PDB entry 9DP3 | X-ray diffraction, 2.10 A resolution | chains A and F of the 4 polymer chains in the assembly

[Chain A]
Protein: DNA repair nuclease/redox regulator APEX1, mitochondrial
Source organism: Homo sapiens
UniProtKB: P27695 (APEX1_HUMAN); residue numbers follow UniProt; this construct covers 43-318
Amino-acid sequence (276 residues; numbered 43 to 318; the number before each row is that of its first residue):
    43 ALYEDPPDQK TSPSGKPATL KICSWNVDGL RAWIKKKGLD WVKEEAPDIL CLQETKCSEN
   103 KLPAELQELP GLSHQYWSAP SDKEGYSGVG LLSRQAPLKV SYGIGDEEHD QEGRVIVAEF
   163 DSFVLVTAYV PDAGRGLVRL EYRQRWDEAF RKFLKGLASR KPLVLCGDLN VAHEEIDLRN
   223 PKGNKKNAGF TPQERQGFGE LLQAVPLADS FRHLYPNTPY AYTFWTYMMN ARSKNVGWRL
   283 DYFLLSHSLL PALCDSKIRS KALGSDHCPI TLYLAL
Sequence notes: engineered mutation Ala138 (Cys in P27695), Asp174 (Asn in P27695)
From the paper describing this entry:
  - mutagenesis - N174D (330,000-fold): decreased catalytic activity with the 11-nt DNA strand
  - mutagenesis - N174D (10-fold): decreased binding to the 11-nt DNA strand
  - conformationally variable residues (side-chain flip): Asn212

[Chain F]
Molecule: 21-nt DNA strand
Sequence (21 nucleotides; each row starts with the number of its first residue):
     1 GGATCCGTCG GGCGCATCAG C

[How chain A and chain F interact]
Pairs across the interface (22; chain A residue first):
  Asp70(A) - DG14(F)  sugar contact
  Gly71(A) - DG14(F)  phosphate contact
  Gly71(A) - DC15(F)  phosphate contact
  Leu72(A) - DC15(F)  phosphate contact
  Arg73(A) - DC15(F)  hydrogen bond to the phosphate
  Arg73(A) - DA16(F)  salt bridge to the phosphate
  Ala74(A) - DG14(F)  sugar contact
  Ala74(A) - DC15(F)  hydrogen bond to the phosphate
  Lys78(A) - DC13(F)  phosphate contact
  Lys78(A) - DG14(F)  salt bridge to the phosphate
  Lys98(A) - DG14(F)  base contact
  Lys98(A) - DC15(F)  sugar contact
  Lys103(A) - DA16(F)  salt bridge to the phosphate
  Glu126(A) - DA16(F)  phosphate contact
  Gly127(A) - DC15(F)  phosphate contact
  Gly127(A) - DA16(F)  sugar contact
  Arg177(A) - DG11(F)  base contact
  Lys228(A) - DG7(F)  salt bridge to the phosphate
  Tyr269(A) - DG12(F)  sugar contact
  Tyr269(A) - DC13(F)  sugar contact
  Met270(A) - DG11(F)  base contact
  Met270(A) - DG12(F)  sugar contact
Other interface residues (no listed pair), chain A (15 interface residues in all): Asp308
Other interface residues (no listed pair), chain F (9 interface residues in all): DC6, DG10

[In short]
15 residues of chain A face 9 of chain F across their interface; the contacts include 2 hydrogen bonds and 4
salt bridges. Among the polar pairs are Arg73(A)-DC15(F), Ala74(A)-DC15(F) and Arg73(A)-DA16(F). From the
paper: N174D of chain A reduces catalytic activity with the 11-nt DNA strand; conformational variability at
Asn212(A).
Chain A is DNA repair nuclease/redox regulator APEX1, mitochondrial (Homo sapiens) and chain F is a 21-nt DNA
strand; the structure, APE1 N174D Product Complex with Abasic DNA, was determined by X-ray diffraction (same
publication as 9DP1, 9DP2 and 9DP4).
